6WTD - chains S and X of the 16 polymer chains in the assembly; structure by electron microscopy, 4.20 A resolution (low resolution: residue-level contacts below are approximate; hydrogen-bond / salt-bridge calls are withheld).

# Chain S
Name: ATP synthase subunit 9, mitochondrial
Source organism: Saccharomyces cerevisiae
Reference sequence: P61829 (ATP9_YEAST); numbering as in UniProt (aligned over 2-76)
Chain sequence (76 residues; row label = number of the first residue in the row):
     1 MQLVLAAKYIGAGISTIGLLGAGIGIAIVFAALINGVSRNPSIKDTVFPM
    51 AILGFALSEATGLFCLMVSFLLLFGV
Not modelled in the structure: 75-76
Differences from the reference sequence: initiating methionine (1)
Modified positions: Met-1 (N-formylmethionine; FME)
Swiss-Prot annotation at these positions:
  - site: Glu-59 (Reversibly protonated during proton transport)
  - natural variant: Thr-46 (T46L: In strain: DS400/A3 and KL14-4A), Leu-53 (L53F: In strain: DS400/A3, DS401 and 1 more), Leu-57 (L57V: In oligomycin-resistant mutant and cross-resistance to venturicidin), Cys-65 (C65S: In oligomycin-resistant mutant)

# Chain X
Name: ATP synthase subunit a
Source organism: Saccharomyces cerevisiae
Reference sequence: P00854 (ATP6_YEAST); residues 1-249 here correspond to UniProt positions 11-259 (UniProt number = residue number + 10)
Chain sequence (249 residues; row label = number of the first residue in the row):
     1 SPLDQFEIRTLFGLQSSFIDLSCLNLTTFSLYTIIVLLVITSLYTLTNNN
    51 NKIIGSRWLISQEAIYDTIMNMTKGQIGGKNWGLYFPMIFTLFMFIFIAN
   101 LISMIPYSFALSAHLVFIISLSIVIWLGNTILGLYKHGWVFFSLFVPAGT
   151 PLPLVPLLVIIETLSYFARAISLGLRLGSNILAGHLLMVILAGLTFNFML
   201 INLFTLVFGFVPLAMILAIMMLEFAIGIIQGYVWAILTASYLKDAVYLH
Not modelled in the structure: 1-25, 249
Reported in the primary citation:
  - conformationally variable residues (side-chain flip): Asn-197, Val-207, Met-215, Glu-223

# Chain S / chain X interface
Contacting residue pairs (15):
  Phe-55(S) with Ile-229(X)
  Ala-56(S) with Ile-229(X); Gln-230(X)
  Leu-57(S) with Arg-176(X); Val-233(X); Leu-237(X)
  Glu-59(S) with Asn-180(X); Ile-226(X)
  Ala-60(S) with Asn-180(X)
  Leu-63(S) with Ser-179(X); Asn-180(X)
  Phe-64(S) with Leu-175(X); Ser-179(X)
  Met-67(S) with Leu-182(X)
  Phe-70(S) with Leu-186(X)
Also at the interface, not in a pair above, chain S (13 interface residues in all): Ile-52, Leu-53, Thr-61, Phe-74
Also at the interface, not in a pair above, chain X (13 interface residues in all): Leu-187, Ile-236

# Summary
Chain S and chain X each contribute 13 residues to their interface. From the paper: conformational variability
at Asn-197(X), Val-207(X) and Met-215(X) among others.
Here chain S is ATP synthase subunit 9, mitochondrial and chain X is ATP synthase subunit a, both from
Saccharomyces cerevisiae. Entry 6WTD (Monomer yeast ATP synthase Fo reconstituted in nanodisc with inhibitor
of Bedaquiline bound) was determined by electron microscopy.
